Entry 3KVY (X-ray diffraction, 2.30 A resolution); this record covers chains A and B.

[Chain A (and B)]
Protein: Uridine Phosphorylase
From: Bos taurus
Notes: chain B of this document is another copy of the same molecule, construct and numbering; everything in this record applies to it too
Reference sequence: A5PJH9 (A5PJH9_BOVIN); numbering as in UniProt (aligned over 1-309)
Sequence (309 residues; numbered 1 to 309; the number before each row is that of its first residue):
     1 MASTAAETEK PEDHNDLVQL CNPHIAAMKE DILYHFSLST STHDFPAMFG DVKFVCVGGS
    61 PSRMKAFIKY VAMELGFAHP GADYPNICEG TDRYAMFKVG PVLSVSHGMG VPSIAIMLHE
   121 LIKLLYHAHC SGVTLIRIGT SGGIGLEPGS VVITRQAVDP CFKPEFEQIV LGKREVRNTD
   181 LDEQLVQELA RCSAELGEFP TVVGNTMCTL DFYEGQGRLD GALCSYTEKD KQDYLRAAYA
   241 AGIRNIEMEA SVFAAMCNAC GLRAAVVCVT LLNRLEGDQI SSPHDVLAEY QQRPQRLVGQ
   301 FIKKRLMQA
Disordered / not traced: 1-15, 79-81, 309 (chain B: 1-13, 80-81, 309)
Ligand contacts:
  - 1,4-anhydro-D-erythro-pent-1-enitol (R2B), molecule 1: Y34, H35, R93
  - 1,4-anhydro-D-erythro-pent-1-enitol (R2B), molecule 2: G108, M109, G110, R137, T140, S141, F212, E247, M248, E249
  - uracil (URA): T140, S141, G142, F212, Q216, R218, I246, E247, M248, L271, L272, R274, I280
From the paper describing this entry:
  - binding site for sulfate ion: G59, R93, Y126, H127, H129, R137, T140
  - binding site for 1,4-anhydro-D-erythro-pent-1-enitol: H35, M248, E249
  - binding site for uracil: F212, Q216, R218, R274
  - self-association interface (contacts with another copy of this molecule): L20 to H24, D220 to C224
  - catalytic residues: R274 (proposed by the authors, not directly observed)

[Chain A / chain B interface]
Residue-residue contacts - 120 pairs, chain A then chain B:
  L20(A) with A222(B)
  C21(A) with A222(B), hydrogen bond (backbone-backbone); L223(B), hydrophobic; C224(B), hydrogen bond (backbone-backbone)
  N22(A) with L219(B), hydrogen bond (side chain-backbone); D220(B); G221(B), hydrogen bond (side chain-backbone); A222(B); C224(B)
  H24(A) with L219(B); C224(B); Y226(B)
  I25(A) with D220(B); G221(B)
  M28(A) with Q279(B)
  E30(A) with Q279(B)
  D31(A) with Q279(B)
  I32(A) with Q279(B); I280(B); S281(B)
  Y34(A) with L271(B); I280(B), hydrophobic
  H35(A) with M109(B); F212(B)
  G59(A) with R93(B)
  S60(A) with D92(B), hydrogen bond; R93(B)
  P61(A) with D92(B)
  S62(A) with D92(B), hydrogen bond (backbone-side chain)
  D92(A) with S60(B), hydrogen bond; P61(B); S62(B), hydrogen bond (side chain-backbone)
  R93(A) with G59(B); S60(B); M109(B)
  Y94(A) with M109(B)
  M109(A) with H35(B); R93(B); Y94(B); S113(B)
  G110(A) with P112(B)
  P112(A) with G110(B); P112(B); L210(B); M248(B), hydrophobic
  S113(A) with M109(B)
  A115(A) with D211(B)
  I116(A) with F212(B), hydrophobic
  H119(A) with D211(B), salt bridge; Y213(B); G221(B); A222(B), hydrogen bond (side chain-backbone); L223(B)
  E120(A) with Y213(B), hydrogen bond
  K123(A) with D220(B), hydrogen bond (side chain-backbone); G221(B)
  P160(A) with I169(B), hydrophobic; G172(B)
  C161(A) with G172(B)
  Q168(A) with D211(B); E214(B), hydrogen bond; G215(B)
  I169(A) with P160(B), hydrophobic; G215(B)
  V170(A) with Y226(B), hydrophobic
  L171(A) with G217(B); Y226(B), hydrophobic; D230(B); Y234(B)
  G172(A) with P160(B); C161(B); Y234(B)
  L210(A) with P112(B)
  D211(A) with A115(B); H119(B), salt bridge; Q168(B)
  F212(A) with H35(B); I116(B), hydrophobic
  Y213(A) with H119(B); E120(B), hydrogen bond
  E214(A) with Q168(B)
  G215(A) with Q168(B); I169(B)
  G217(A) with L171(B)
  L219(A) with N22(B), hydrogen bond (backbone-side chain); H24(B)
  D220(A) with N22(B); I25(B); K123(B), hydrogen bond (backbone-side chain)
  G221(A) with N22(B), hydrogen bond (backbone-side chain); I25(B); H119(B); K123(B)
  A222(A) with L20(B); C21(B), hydrogen bond (backbone-backbone); N22(B); H119(B)
  L223(A) with C21(B); H119(B); C260(B), hydrophobic
  C224(A) with C21(B), hydrogen bond (backbone-backbone); N22(B); P23(B); H24(B)
  Y226(A) with H24(B); V170(B), hydrophobic; L171(B), hydrophobic
  D230(A) with L171(B)
  Y234(A) with L171(B); G172(B)
  M248(A) with P112(B), hydrophobic
  C260(A) with L223(B), hydrophobic
  L271(A) with Y34(B)
  Q279(A) with M28(B); E30(B); D31(B); I32(B)
  I280(A) with I32(B); Y34(B), hydrophobic
  S281(A) with I32(B)
Other interface residues (no listed pair), chain A (66 interface residues in all): P23, V111, I122, T140, R177, K231, M256, A259, L287, Q291
Other interface residues (no listed pair), chain B (64 interface residues in all): V111, I122, T140, M256, A259, L287, Q291

[In short]
66 residues of chain A and 64 residues of chain B are in contact, with 18 hydrogen bonds and 2 salt bridges.
Among the polar pairs are H119(A)-D211(B), N22(A)-L219(B) and N22(A)-G221(B). The paper reports the catalytic
residue R274(A); a binding site for sulfate ion at G59(A), R93(A) and Y126(A) among others.
Both chains are Uridine Phosphorylase (Bos taurus). Entry 3KVY (Trapping of an oxocarbenium ion intermediate
in UP crystals) was determined by X-ray diffraction together with 3KU4, 3KUK, 3KVR and 3KVV from the same
study.
